8YZ2 - chains M and L of the 39 polymer chains in the assembly; structure by electron microscopy, 2.68 A resolution.

Chain M:
Molecule: Reaction center protein M chain
Organism: Dinoroseobacter shibae DFL 12
UniProt: A8LQ17 (A8LQ17_DINSH); residues 1-330 here = UniProt positions 1-330
Chain sequence (330 residues; numbered 1 to 330; the number before each row is that of its first residue):
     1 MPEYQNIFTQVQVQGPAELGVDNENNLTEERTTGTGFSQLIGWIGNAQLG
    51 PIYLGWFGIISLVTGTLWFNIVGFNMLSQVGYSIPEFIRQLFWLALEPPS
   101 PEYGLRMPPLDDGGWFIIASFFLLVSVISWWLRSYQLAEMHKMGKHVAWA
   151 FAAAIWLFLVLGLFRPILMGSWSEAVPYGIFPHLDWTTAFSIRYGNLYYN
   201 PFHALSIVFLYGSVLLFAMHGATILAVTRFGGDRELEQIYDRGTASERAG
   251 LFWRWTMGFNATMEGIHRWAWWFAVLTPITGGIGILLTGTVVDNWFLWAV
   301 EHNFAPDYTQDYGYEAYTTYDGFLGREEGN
Not modelled in the structure: 1, 327-330
Metal / ion sites: Fe ion: His-220, Glu-235, His-267 (shared with His-191(L), His-231(L) of chain L)
Ligand contacts:
  - Spheroidenone (A1EFU; (4E,16E,26E)-2-methoxy-2,6,10,14,19,23,27,31-octamethyl-dotriaconta-4,6,8,10,12,14,16,18,20,22,26,30-dodecaen-3-one): Trp-68, Phe-69, Asn-70, Val-72, Gly-73, Phe-74, Met-76, Phe-87, Leu-91, Ile-117, Ser-120, Phe-121, Leu-123, Leu-124, Phe-158, Leu-161, Gly-162, Leu-163, Trp-172, Val-176, Pro-177, Tyr-178, Gly-179, Ile-180, His-183
  - bacteriochlorophyll a (BCL), molecule 1: Trp-68, Phe-69, Leu-91, Phe-92, Phe-158, Leu-161, Val-176, Ile-180, His-183, Leu-184, Trp-186, Thr-187
  - bacteriochlorophyll a (BCL), molecule 2: Thr-187, Tyr-198, His-203, Ala-204, Ile-207, Val-208, Leu-210, Tyr-211, Gly-212, Leu-215
  - bacteriochlorophyll a / bacteriopheophytin a: Ser-61, Leu-62, Gly-65, Thr-66, Trp-68, Phe-69, Asn-70, Leu-123, Ser-126, Val-127, Trp-130, Val-147, Ala-150, Phe-151, Ala-154, Ile-155, Leu-157, Phe-158, Leu-161, Trp-186, Thr-187, Thr-188, Phe-190, Ser-191, Leu-197, Tyr-198, His-203, Ser-206, Ile-207, Leu-210, Tyr-211, Ala-274, Thr-277, Pro-278, Thr-280, Gly-281, Gly-282, Ile-285
  - bacteriopheophytin a (BPH): Tyr-211, Val-214, Leu-215, Ala-218, Met-219, Trp-253, Thr-256, Met-257
  - MW9 ((21R,24R,27S)-24,27,28-trihydroxy-18,24-dioxo-19,23,25-trioxa-24lambda~5~-phosphaoctacosan-21-yl (9Z)-octadec-9-enoate), molecule 1: Glu-24, Asn-25, Asn-26, Glu-29, Glu-30, Tyr-53, Gly-55, Trp-56, Phe-57, Ile-60, Leu-124, Val-125, Ile-128, Ser-129, Trp-131, Leu-132, Tyr-135, Gln-136, Glu-139, Met-140
  - MW9, molecule 2: Ser-83, Ile-84, Pro-85
  - MW9, molecule 3: Gly-144, Lys-145, His-146, Trp-149, Ala-152, Ala-153, Trp-156, Arg-268, Trp-271, Trp-272, Val-275, Ile-279, Ile-283
  - MW9, molecule 4: Pro-201, Ala-204, Leu-205, Val-208, Trp-298, His-302, Phe-304
  - ubiquinone-10 (U10): Gly-212, Leu-215, Leu-216, Met-219, His-220, Thr-223, Ile-224, Ser-246, Ala-249, Gly-250, Trp-253, Thr-256, Met-257, Phe-259, Asn-260, Ala-261, Thr-262, Met-263, Ile-266, Trp-269, Phe-273
What the authors report for this chain:
  - binding site for bacteriochlorophyll a: His-203

Chain L:
Molecule: Reaction center protein L chain
Organism: Dinoroseobacter shibae DFL 12
UniProt: A8LQ16 (A8LQ16_DINSH); numbering as in UniProt (aligned over 1-279)
Chain sequence (279 residues; row label = number of the first residue in the row):
     1 MALLSFERKYRVRGGTLIGGDLFDFWVGPFYVGFFGVTTAFFALLGTILI
    51 FWGASQQGTFNPWLINIAPPDLSYGLGMAPLMEGGLWQIITICAIGAFVS
   101 WALREVEICRKLGMGYHVPFAFSVAIFAYVTLVVFRPLLMGAWGHGFPYG
   151 IWSHLDWVSNTGYAYLHFHYNPAHMIAVTFFFTTTLALALHGALVLSAAN
   201 PPKGEEVKGPDNEDTFFRDFIGYSIGTLGIHRVGLLLALNAGFWSAVCII
   251 ISGPVWTKGWPEWWNWWLEMPIWPSQVDC
Not modelled in the structure: 1, 276-279
Differences from the reference sequence: conflict Asp-278 (Gly in A8LQ16), Cys-279 (Leu in A8LQ16)
Metal / ion sites: Fe ion: His-191, His-231 (shared with His-220(M), Glu-235(M), His-267(M) of chain M)
Ligand contacts:
  - bacteriochlorophyll a (BCL), molecule 1: Thr-47, Ile-50, Phe-98, Phe-122, Ala-125, Ile-126, Ala-128, Tyr-129, Leu-132, Phe-147, Ile-151, Trp-152, His-154, Leu-155, Trp-157, Val-158, Ser-159, Thr-161, Gly-162, Tyr-163, Phe-168, His-169, His-174, Ala-177, Val-178, Phe-181, Phe-182, Ala-241, Ser-245, Ala-246, Cys-248, Ile-249
  - bacteriochlorophyll a (BCL), molecule 2: His-169, His-174, Met-175, Val-178, Thr-179, Phe-182, Thr-183, Leu-186
  - bacteriochlorophyll a / bacteriopheophytin a: Val-158, Tyr-163, His-169, Phe-182, Thr-183, Thr-185, Leu-186, Ala-189, Leu-190, Phe-220, Ile-221
  - bacteriopheophytin a (BPH): Thr-39, Phe-42, Ala-43, Gly-46, Thr-47, Ile-50, Ile-90, Cys-93, Ala-94, Ala-97, Phe-98, Trp-101, Glu-105, Val-118, Ala-121, Phe-122, Val-124, Ala-125, Tyr-129, Phe-147, Pro-148, Tyr-149, Gly-150, Ile-151, His-154, Phe-181, Ala-238, Leu-239, Gly-242
  - MW9 ((21R,24R,27S)-24,27,28-trihydroxy-18,24-dioxo-19,23,25-trioxa-24lambda~5~-phosphaoctacosan-21-yl (9Z)-octadec-9-enoate), molecule 1: Ala-2, Val-27, Gly-28, Leu-44, Thr-47, Phe-51
  - MW9, molecule 2: Ile-18, Phe-34, Phe-35, Phe-42, Ile-92, Ile-95, Gly-96, Ser-100
  - MW9, molecule 3: Leu-22, Phe-23, Val-37, Phe-41, Phe-42, Ile-92
  - MW9, molecule 4: Ile-50, Phe-51, Thr-59, Phe-60, Asn-61, Pro-62, Trp-63, Ile-65, Tyr-149, Ile-151
  - MW9, molecule 5: Trp-63, Ile-151, Trp-152
  - MW9, molecule 6: Pro-172, Ala-173, Ile-176, Trp-244, Val-247, Ile-250, Ile-251, Val-255, Trp-256, Lys-258, Trp-260, Trp-263
  - MW9, molecule 7: Asn-200, Pro-201, Pro-202, Lys-203
  - MW9, molecule 8: Ile-272, Trp-273, Pro-274
  - ubiquinone-10 (U10), molecule 1: Val-27, Phe-30, Val-32, Gly-36, Val-37, Thr-39, Ala-40, Trp-101, Arg-104
  - ubiquinone-10 (U10), molecule 2: Phe-180, Thr-183, Leu-186, Ala-187, Leu-190, His-191, Leu-194, Phe-217, Ile-221, Tyr-223, Ser-224, Ile-225, Gly-226, Ile-230, Val-233, Leu-236, Leu-237, Leu-239, Asn-240, Phe-243, Trp-244
What the authors report for this chain:
  - binding site for bacteriochlorophyll a: His-174

Chain M / chain L interface:
Residue-residue contacts (217):
  Gln-5(M) / His-117(L)
  Asn-6(M) / His-117(L)
  Asn-6(M) / Leu-228(L)
  Asn-6(M) / Arg-232(L)  hydrogen bond
  Ile-7(M) / Arg-232(L)
  Phe-8(M) / Arg-232(L)
  Thr-9(M) / Arg-232(L)  hydrogen bond
  Glu-18(M) / Arg-218(L)
  Gly-20(M) / Thr-215(L)
  Val-21(M) / Asn-212(L)
  Val-21(M) / Thr-215(L)
  Leu-27(M) / Asp-219(L)
  Arg-31(M) / Thr-215(L)
  Arg-31(M) / Asp-219(L)  salt bridge
  Ile-41(M) / Tyr-223(L)
  Trp-43(M) / Arg-232(L)
  Ile-44(M) / Gly-229(L)
  Ile-44(M) / Arg-232(L)  hydrogen bond (backbone-side chain)
  Ile-44(M) / Val-233(L)  hydrophobic
  Ile-44(M) / Leu-236(L)  hydrophobic
  Gly-45(M) / Ile-225(L)
  Gly-45(M) / Gly-229(L)
  Asn-46(M) / Asp-214(L)
  Asn-46(M) / Arg-218(L)
  Asn-46(M) / Tyr-223(L)  hydrogen bond (backbone-side chain)
  Asn-46(M) / Ser-224(L)
  Asn-46(M) / Ile-225(L)  hydrogen bond (backbone-backbone)
  Gln-48(M) / Arg-218(L)  hydrogen bond
  Gln-48(M) / Tyr-223(L)
  Leu-49(M) / Gly-222(L)
  Leu-49(M) / Tyr-223(L)  hydrophobic
  Gly-50(M) / Gly-222(L)
  Pro-51(M) / Arg-218(L)
  Ile-52(M) / Arg-218(L)
  Ile-52(M) / Asp-219(L)
  Ile-52(M) / Phe-220(L)
  Ile-52(M) / Gly-222(L)
  Tyr-53(M) / Asp-219(L)  hydrogen bond (backbone-backbone)
  Pro-85(M) / Trp-273(L)
  Ile-88(M) / Trp-267(L)
  Ile-88(M) / Trp-273(L)  hydrophobic
  Arg-89(M) / Trp-267(L)  hydrogen bond (backbone-side chain)
  Arg-89(M) / Leu-268(L)  hydrogen bond (side chain-backbone)
  Arg-89(M) / Trp-273(L)
  Trp-93(M) / Trp-264(L)  hydrophobic
  Trp-93(M) / Trp-267(L)
  Trp-93(M) / Leu-268(L)  hydrophobic
  Trp-130(M) / Phe-220(L)
  Arg-133(M) / Asp-219(L)  hydrogen bond (side chain-backbone)
  Arg-133(M) / Phe-220(L)  hydrogen bond (side chain-backbone)
  Ser-134(M) / Phe-220(L)
  Leu-137(M) / Phe-216(L)
  Leu-137(M) / Asp-219(L)
  Leu-137(M) / Phe-220(L)  hydrophobic
  Ala-138(M) / Phe-216(L)
  His-141(M) / Lys-208(L)
  His-141(M) / Thr-215(L)
  His-141(M) / Phe-216(L)
  His-141(M) / Asp-219(L)  salt bridge
  Lys-142(M) / Pro-201(L)
  Lys-142(M) / Pro-202(L)
  Lys-142(M) / Glu-205(L)
  Lys-142(M) / Lys-208(L)  hydrogen bond (backbone-side chain)
  Met-143(M) / Ser-197(L)
  Met-143(M) / Pro-202(L)
  Met-143(M) / Lys-208(L)
  Met-143(M) / Asn-212(L)
  Met-143(M) / Phe-216(L)  hydrophobic
  Gly-144(M) / Ser-197(L)  hydrogen bond (backbone-backbone)
  Gly-144(M) / Asn-200(L)
  Gly-144(M) / Pro-201(L)
  Gly-144(M) / Pro-202(L)
  Lys-145(M) / Pro-202(L)
  His-146(M) / Ala-193(L)
  His-146(M) / Leu-196(L)
  His-146(M) / Ser-197(L)  hydrogen bond (side chain-backbone)
  His-146(M) / Asn-200(L)
  Val-147(M) / Leu-190(L)  hydrophobic
  Val-147(M) / Ala-193(L)
  Val-147(M) / Phe-216(L)  hydrophobic
  Phe-181(M) / Tyr-170(L)
  Phe-181(M) / Met-175(L)  hydrophobic
  Phe-181(M) / Trp-264(L)
  Leu-184(M) / His-167(L)
  Leu-184(M) / His-169(L)
  Asp-185(M) / His-167(L)  salt bridge
  Asp-185(M) / Tyr-170(L)  hydrogen bond
  Thr-187(M) / His-169(L)
  Thr-188(M) / Tyr-163(L)
  Thr-188(M) / His-167(L)  hydrogen bond
  Thr-188(M) / His-169(L)  hydrogen bond
  Ile-192(M) / Tyr-163(L)
  Tyr-198(M) / Trp-152(L)
  Tyr-198(M) / Leu-155(L)
  Tyr-198(M) / Val-158(L)
  Tyr-198(M) / Ser-159(L)
  Tyr-199(M) / Trp-152(L)  hydrophobic
  Tyr-199(M) / Asp-156(L)  hydrogen bond
  Ala-204(M) / Trp-152(L)  hydrophobic
  Leu-210(M) / Phe-182(L)  hydrophobic
  Leu-210(M) / Thr-185(L)
  Tyr-211(M) / Phe-181(L)  hydrophobic
  Ser-213(M) / Thr-185(L)
  Ser-213(M) / Leu-188(L)
  Val-214(M) / Phe-181(L)  hydrophobic
  Val-214(M) / Thr-184(L)
  Val-214(M) / Ala-238(L)
  Phe-217(M) / Thr-184(L)
  Phe-217(M) / Ala-187(L)  hydrophobic
  Phe-217(M) / Leu-188(L)  hydrophobic
  Phe-217(M) / Ile-230(L)
  Phe-217(M) / Gly-234(L)
  Ala-218(M) / Leu-235(L)
  Ala-218(M) / Ala-238(L)  hydrophobic
  His-220(M) / His-191(L)  hydrogen bond
  His-220(M) / His-231(L)  hydrogen bond
  Gly-221(M) / His-231(L)
  Ala-222(M) / His-117(L)
  Ala-222(M) / Val-118(L)
  Ala-222(M) / Leu-235(L)  hydrophobic
  Thr-223(M) / Val-118(L)
  Ile-224(M) / His-231(L)
  Leu-225(M) / His-117(L)
  Leu-225(M) / Leu-228(L)  hydrophobic
  Leu-225(M) / Arg-232(L)
  Ala-226(M) / Met-114(L)
  Ala-226(M) / Gly-115(L)  hydrogen bond (backbone-backbone)
  Ala-226(M) / His-117(L)
  Val-227(M) / Met-114(L)  hydrophobic
  Thr-228(M) / Leu-228(L)
  Arg-229(M) / Gly-113(L)  hydrogen bond (side chain-backbone)
  Arg-229(M) / Met-114(L)
  Arg-229(M) / Gly-115(L)
  Phe-230(M) / Gly-113(L)
  Asp-233(M) / Thr-227(L)  hydrogen bond (backbone-side chain)
  Asp-233(M) / Leu-228(L)
  Glu-235(M) / His-191(L)  salt bridge
  Glu-235(M) / Val-195(L)
  Glu-235(M) / His-231(L)  salt bridge
  Leu-236(M) / Val-195(L)  hydrophobic
  Leu-236(M) / Ala-198(L)  hydrophobic
  Leu-236(M) / Lys-208(L)
  Leu-236(M) / Gly-209(L)
  Leu-236(M) / Pro-210(L)
  Leu-236(M) / Glu-213(L)
  Ile-239(M) / Val-195(L)  hydrophobic
  Tyr-240(M) / Ala-198(L)
  Tyr-240(M) / Ala-199(L)
  Tyr-240(M) / Val-207(L)
  Tyr-240(M) / Lys-208(L)  hydrogen bond (side chain-backbone)
  Arg-242(M) / Phe-6(L)
  Thr-244(M) / Tyr-10(L)  hydrogen bond
  Glu-247(M) / Phe-6(L)
  Glu-247(M) / Lys-9(L)  salt bridge
  Glu-247(M) / Tyr-10(L)  hydrogen bond
  Arg-248(M) / Tyr-10(L)
  Arg-248(M) / Leu-112(L)  hydrogen bond (side chain-backbone)
  Arg-248(M) / Met-114(L)
  Leu-251(M) / Leu-4(L)  hydrophobic
  Leu-251(M) / Glu-7(L)
  Leu-251(M) / Tyr-10(L)  hydrophobic
  Leu-251(M) / Leu-112(L)
  Phe-252(M) / Glu-105(L)
  Phe-252(M) / Ile-108(L)  hydrophobic
  Phe-252(M) / Cys-109(L)  hydrophobic
  Phe-252(M) / Leu-112(L)
  Phe-252(M) / Met-114(L)  hydrophobic
  Phe-252(M) / Val-118(L)  hydrophobic
  Trp-253(M) / Val-118(L)  hydrophobic
  Arg-254(M) / Ala-2(L)
  Arg-254(M) / Leu-4(L)
  Arg-254(M) / Glu-7(L)  salt bridge
  Arg-254(M) / Pro-29(L)
  Trp-255(M) / Glu-7(L)  hydrogen bond
  Trp-255(M) / Tyr-10(L)
  Trp-255(M) / Arg-11(L)
  Trp-255(M) / Trp-26(L)
  Trp-255(M) / Pro-29(L)
  Trp-255(M) / Phe-30(L)
  Trp-255(M) / Tyr-31(L)  hydrogen bond (backbone-backbone)
  Trp-255(M) / Arg-104(L)  hydrogen bond (backbone-side chain)
  Trp-255(M) / Ile-108(L)
  Trp-255(M) / Leu-112(L)  hydrophobic
  Thr-256(M) / Phe-30(L)
  Thr-256(M) / Trp-101(L)
  Thr-256(M) / Arg-104(L)  hydrogen bond (backbone-side chain)
  Thr-256(M) / Glu-105(L)
  Thr-256(M) / Ile-108(L)
  Met-257(M) / Phe-30(L)
  Gly-258(M) / Pro-29(L)
  Gly-258(M) / Phe-30(L)
  Glu-264(M) / Leu-196(L)
  Glu-264(M) / Asn-200(L)  hydrogen bond
  His-267(M) / His-191(L)  hydrogen bond
  His-267(M) / Gly-192(L)
  His-267(M) / Val-195(L)
  His-267(M) / Leu-196(L)
  Arg-268(M) / Leu-196(L)
  Arg-268(M) / Asn-200(L)  hydrogen bond
  Ala-270(M) / Leu-188(L)
  Trp-271(M) / Ala-189(L)
  Trp-271(M) / Ala-193(L)
  Trp-271(M) / Leu-196(L)  hydrophobic
  Ala-274(M) / Thr-185(L)
  Ala-274(M) / Leu-188(L)  hydrophobic
  Ala-274(M) / Ala-189(L)  hydrophobic
  Asn-303(M) / Asn-61(L)
  Phe-304(M) / Trp-63(L)  hydrophobic
  Phe-304(M) / Leu-64(L)
  Phe-304(M) / Trp-152(L)
  Ala-305(M) / Leu-64(L)
  Pro-306(M) / Trp-152(L)
  Pro-306(M) / Ser-153(L)
  Tyr-308(M) / Asn-66(L)
  Tyr-308(M) / Ser-153(L)
  Tyr-308(M) / Asp-156(L)  hydrogen bond
  Tyr-317(M) / Asp-71(L)
Also at the interface, not in a pair above, chain M (99 interface residues in all): Tyr-4, Leu-19, Ala-150, Asn-196, Met-219, Asn-260, Thr-277
Also at the interface, not in a pair above, chain L (100 interface residues in all): Leu-3, Lys-111, Pro-119, Ala-121, Leu-194, Asp-211, Phe-217, Ile-221, Gly-226, Ala-241, Pro-274

Overview:
Chain M and chain L form an interface of 99 and 100 residues respectively, with 35 hydrogen bonds and 7 salt
bridges. Among the polar pairs are Arg-31(M)/Asp-219(L), His-141(M)/Asp-219(L) and Asp-185(M)/His-167(L). The
paper reports a binding site for bacteriochlorophyll a at His-203(M) and His-174(L).
Here chain M is Reaction center protein M chain and chain L is Reaction center protein L chain, both from
Dinoroseobacter shibae DFL 12. Entry 8YZ2 (Cryo-EM structure of a tri-heme cytochrome-associated RC-LH1
complex from a marine photoheterotrophic bacterium, purified with magnesium ...) was determined by electron
microscopy, deposited together with 8YY9 and 9KM0.
